Entry 5HNG (X-ray diffraction, 3.01 A resolution); this record covers chain A.

[Chain A]
Molecule: 3-phosphoinositide-dependent protein kinase 1
Source organism: Homo sapiens
Notes: EC 2.7.11.1; fragment: kinase domain, residues 51-359
UniProtKB: O15530 (PDPK1_HUMAN); residues 51-359 here = UniProt positions 51-359
Amino-acid sequence (309 residues; each row starts with the number of its first residue):
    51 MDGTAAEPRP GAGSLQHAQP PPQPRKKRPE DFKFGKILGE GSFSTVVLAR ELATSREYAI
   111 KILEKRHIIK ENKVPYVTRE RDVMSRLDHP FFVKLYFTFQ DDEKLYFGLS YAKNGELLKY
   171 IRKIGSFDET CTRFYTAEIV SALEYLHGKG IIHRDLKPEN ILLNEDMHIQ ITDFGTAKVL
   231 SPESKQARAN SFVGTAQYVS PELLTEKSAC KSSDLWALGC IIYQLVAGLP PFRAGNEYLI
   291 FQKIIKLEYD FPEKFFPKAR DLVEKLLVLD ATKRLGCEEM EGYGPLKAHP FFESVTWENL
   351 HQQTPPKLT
Unresolved in the structure: 51-70, 233-240
Modified / non-standard residues: Ser241 (phosphoserine; SEP)
Ligand contacts: 62O (6-methoxy-2-(1H-pyrazol-5-yl)-1H-benzimidazole): Leu88, Val96, Ala109, Val143, Leu159, Ser160, Tyr161, Ala162, Lys163, Asn164, Gly165, Leu212, Thr222
Swiss-Prot annotation at these positions:
  - active site: Asp205 (Proton acceptor)
  - binding site (ATP): Ser92 to Ser94, Lys111, Ser160 to Ala162, Glu166, Glu209, Asp223
  - modified residue: Ser241 (Phosphoserine), Lys304 (N6-acetyllysine), Thr354 (Phosphothreonine)
  - mutagenesis: Ser241 (S241A: No activation), Ala277 (A277V: 3-fold increase in kinase activity), Thr354 (T354A: Abolishes phosphorylation by MELK)

[Overview]
Bound to chain A: compound 62O. Curated annotation (UniProt) lists active-site residue Asp205, 10 ATP-binding
residues and 3 mutagenesis sites.
Chain A is 3-phosphoinositide-dependent protein kinase 1 (Homo sapiens); the structure, Discovery of novel
7-azaindoles as PDK1 inhibitors, was determined by X-ray diffraction (same publication as 5HKM, 5HO7 and
5HO8).
